8F59 - chains A and B of the 3 polymer chains in the assembly; structure by X-ray diffraction, 2.80 A resolution.

== Chain A ==
Name: Lysine-specific histone demethylase 1A
From: Homo sapiens
Notes: EC 1.14.99.66
UniProt: O60341 (KDM1A_HUMAN); residue numbers follow UniProt; this construct covers 1-852
Amino-acid sequence (871 residues; row label = number of the first residue in the row; numbers below 1 keep their minus sign (Gly-18 is residue -18)):
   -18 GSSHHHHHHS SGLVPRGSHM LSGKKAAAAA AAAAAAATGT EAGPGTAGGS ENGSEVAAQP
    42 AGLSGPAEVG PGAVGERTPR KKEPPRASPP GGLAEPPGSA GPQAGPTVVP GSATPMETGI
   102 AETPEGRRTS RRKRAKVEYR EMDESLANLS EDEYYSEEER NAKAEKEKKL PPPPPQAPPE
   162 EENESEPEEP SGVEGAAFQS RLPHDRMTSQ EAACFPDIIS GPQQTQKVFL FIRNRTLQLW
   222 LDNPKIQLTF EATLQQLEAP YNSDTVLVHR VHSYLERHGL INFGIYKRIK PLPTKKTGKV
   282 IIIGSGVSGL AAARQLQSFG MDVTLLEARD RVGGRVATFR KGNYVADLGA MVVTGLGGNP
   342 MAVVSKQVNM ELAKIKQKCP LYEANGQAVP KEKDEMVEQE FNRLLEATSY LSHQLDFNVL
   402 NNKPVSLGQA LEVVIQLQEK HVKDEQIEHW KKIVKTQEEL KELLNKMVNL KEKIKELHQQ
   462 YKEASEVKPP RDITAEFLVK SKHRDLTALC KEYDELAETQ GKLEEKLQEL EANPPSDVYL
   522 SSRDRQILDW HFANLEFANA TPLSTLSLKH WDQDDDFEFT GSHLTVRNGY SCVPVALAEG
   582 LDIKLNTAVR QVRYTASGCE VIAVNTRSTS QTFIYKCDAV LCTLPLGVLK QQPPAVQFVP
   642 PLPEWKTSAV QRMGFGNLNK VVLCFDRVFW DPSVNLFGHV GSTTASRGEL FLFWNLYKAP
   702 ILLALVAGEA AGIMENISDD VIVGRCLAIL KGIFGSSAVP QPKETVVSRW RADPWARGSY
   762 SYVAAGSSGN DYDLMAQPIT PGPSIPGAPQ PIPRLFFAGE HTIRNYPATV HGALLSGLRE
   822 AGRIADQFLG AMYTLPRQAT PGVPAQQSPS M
Not modelled in the structure: -18 to 170, 837-852
Sequence notes: expression tag (-18 to 0)
Ligand contacts: AW2 (XB6; [(2R,3S,4R,5R)-5-(6-amino-9H-purin-9-yl)-3,4-dihydroxyoxolan-2-yl]methyl (2R,3S,4S)-5-{5-[3-([1,1'-biphenyl]-4-yl)propanoyl]-7,8-dimethyl-2,4-dioxo-1,3,4,5-tetrahydrobenzo[g]pteridin-10(2H)-yl}-2,3,4-trihydroxypentyl dihydrogen diphosphate (non-preferred name)): Ile284, Gly285, Ser286, Gly287, Val288, Ser289, Gly290, Leu307, Glu308, Ala309, Arg310, Gly314, Gly315, Arg316, Val317, Leu329, Gly330, Ala331, Met332, Val333, Thr335, Ala539, Asp555, His564, Thr588, Ala589, Val590, Thr624, Leu625, Pro626, Val629, Val637, Leu659, Lys661, Trp751, Trp756, Ser760, Tyr761, Gly800, Glu801, Ala809, Thr810, Val811, His812, Ala814
What the authors report for this chain:
  - mutagenesis - T684DEL/T685DEL/A686DEL/S687DEL: increased growth in response to AW4

== Chain B ==
Name: REST corepressor 1
From: Homo sapiens
UniProt: Q9UKL0 (RCOR1_HUMAN); residues 305-440 here correspond to UniProt positions 308-443 (UniProt number = residue number + 3)
Amino-acid sequence (144 residues; each row starts with the number of its first residue):
   297 GPLGSPEFRA KRKPPKGMFL SQEDVEAVSA NATAATTVLR QLDMELVSVK RQIQNIKQTN
   357 SALKEKLDGG IEPYRLPEVI QKCNARWTTE EQLLAVQAIR KYGRDFQAIS DVIGNKSVVQ
   417 VKNFFVNYRR RFNIDEVLQE WEAE
Not modelled in the structure: 297-307
Sequence notes: expression tag (297-304)

== Interface between chain A and chain B ==
Residue-residue contacts (82):
  Glu381(A) with Met314(B)
  Arg384(A) with Pro311(B); Lys312(B), hydrogen bond (side chain-backbone); Gly313(B), hydrogen bond (side chain-backbone); Met314(B)
  Glu387(A) with Pro311(B)
  Ala388(A) with Leu316(B), hydrophobic
  Tyr391(A) with Arg308(B); Lys309(B); Pro310(B); Leu316(B)
  Gln395(A) with Arg308(B), hydrogen bond
  Leu396(A) with Gln318(B)
  Val415(A) with Leu316(B), hydrophobic
  Gln417(A) with Val324(B); Ala331(B)
  Leu418(A) with Phe315(B); Asp320(B); Val321(B); Val324(B), hydrophobic
  Gln419(A) with Gly313(B), hydrogen bond (side chain-backbone); Met314(B); Phe315(B), hydrogen bond (side chain-backbone)
  Lys421(A) with Asp320(B), salt bridge; Val334(B); Leu335(B)
  His422(A) with Phe315(B)
  Lys424(A) with Leu338(B); Asp339(B)
  Asp425(A) with Leu338(B)
  Gln427(A) with Leu342(B)
  Ile428(A) with Leu338(B); Leu342(B), hydrophobic
  Trp431(A) with Val345(B), hydrophobic; Ile349(B)
  Ile434(A) with Ile349(B), hydrophobic
  Val435(A) with Ile349(B), hydrophobic
  Gln438(A) with Ile352(B); Lys353(B); Asn356(B)
  Glu439(A) with Ile352(B)
  Leu441(A) with Asn356(B)
  Lys442(A) with Asn356(B), hydrogen bond (backbone-side chain); Leu359(B)
  Leu445(A) with Asn356(B); Leu359(B), hydrophobic
  Asn446(A) with Leu359(B)
  Met448(A) with Leu363(B), hydrophobic
  Val449(A) with Lys362(B); Leu363(B), hydrophobic
  Lys452(A) with Lys362(B); Asp364(B), hydrogen bond (side chain-backbone); Gly366(B), hydrogen bond (side chain-backbone)
  Ile455(A) with Tyr370(B), hydrophobic
  Lys456(A) with Tyr370(B), hydrogen bond
  His459(A) with Pro369(B); Tyr370(B)
  Ile474(A) with Leu389(B), hydrophobic; Gln393(B)
  Thr475(A) with Gln393(B)
  Phe478(A) with Leu390(B), hydrophobic; Gln393(B); Ala394(B); Lys397(B)
  Lys481(A) with Leu390(B); Val408(B)
  Ser482(A) with Tyr398(B)
  His484(A) with Leu372(B)
  Arg485(A) with Tyr398(B); Ala404(B); Asp407(B)
  Asp486(A) with Lys397(B), salt bridge; Tyr398(B), hydrogen bond
  Leu487(A) with Tyr370(B); Leu372(B), hydrophobic
  Tyr494(A) with Leu363(B); Gly366(B); Ile367(B), hydrophobic
  Asp495(A) with Arg371(B), salt bridge
  Glu505(A) with Lys360(B), salt bridge
  Glu512(A) with Lys353(B), salt bridge
  Tyr520(A) with Met314(B)
Other interface residues (no listed pair), chain A (57 interface residues in all): Leu385, Leu392, Phe398, Leu401, Val414, Glu420, Lys432, Glu453, Tyr462, Glu477, Cys491
Other interface residues (no listed pair), chain B (53 interface residues in all): Ser325, Glu341, Lys346, Gln348, Thr355, Gly365, Pro373, Glu386, Ile409

== Summary ==
The interface between chain A and chain B involves 57 residues on one side and 53 on the other; the contacts
include 10 hydrogen bonds and 5 salt bridges. Polar contacts include Lys421(A)-Asp320(B), Asp486(A)-Lys397(B)
and Asp495(A)-Arg371(B). Chain A binds AW2. From the paper: T684DEL/T685DEL/A686DEL/S687DEL of chain A
increase growth in response to AW4.
Chain A is Lysine-specific histone demethylase 1A and chain B is REST corepressor 1, both from Homo sapiens;
the structure, LSD1-CoREST in complex with AW2 and SNAG peptide, was determined by X-ray diffraction together
with 8BOP, 8BOX, 8F2Z, 8F30, 8F6S, 8FDV and 18 further entries from the same study.
